7Z43 - chains BBB and RRR of the 8 polymer chains in the assembly; structure by X-ray diffraction, 3.12 A resolution.

[Chain BBB]
Protein: RNA-directed RNA polymerase catalytic subunit
Source organism: Influenza B virus
Notes: EC 2.7.7.48
UniProt: Q5V8Y6 (Q5V8Y6_9INFB); residue numbers follow UniProt; this construct covers 1-752
Amino-acid sequence (772 residues; row label = number of the first residue in the row; numbers below 1 keep their minus sign (Gly-8 is residue -8)):
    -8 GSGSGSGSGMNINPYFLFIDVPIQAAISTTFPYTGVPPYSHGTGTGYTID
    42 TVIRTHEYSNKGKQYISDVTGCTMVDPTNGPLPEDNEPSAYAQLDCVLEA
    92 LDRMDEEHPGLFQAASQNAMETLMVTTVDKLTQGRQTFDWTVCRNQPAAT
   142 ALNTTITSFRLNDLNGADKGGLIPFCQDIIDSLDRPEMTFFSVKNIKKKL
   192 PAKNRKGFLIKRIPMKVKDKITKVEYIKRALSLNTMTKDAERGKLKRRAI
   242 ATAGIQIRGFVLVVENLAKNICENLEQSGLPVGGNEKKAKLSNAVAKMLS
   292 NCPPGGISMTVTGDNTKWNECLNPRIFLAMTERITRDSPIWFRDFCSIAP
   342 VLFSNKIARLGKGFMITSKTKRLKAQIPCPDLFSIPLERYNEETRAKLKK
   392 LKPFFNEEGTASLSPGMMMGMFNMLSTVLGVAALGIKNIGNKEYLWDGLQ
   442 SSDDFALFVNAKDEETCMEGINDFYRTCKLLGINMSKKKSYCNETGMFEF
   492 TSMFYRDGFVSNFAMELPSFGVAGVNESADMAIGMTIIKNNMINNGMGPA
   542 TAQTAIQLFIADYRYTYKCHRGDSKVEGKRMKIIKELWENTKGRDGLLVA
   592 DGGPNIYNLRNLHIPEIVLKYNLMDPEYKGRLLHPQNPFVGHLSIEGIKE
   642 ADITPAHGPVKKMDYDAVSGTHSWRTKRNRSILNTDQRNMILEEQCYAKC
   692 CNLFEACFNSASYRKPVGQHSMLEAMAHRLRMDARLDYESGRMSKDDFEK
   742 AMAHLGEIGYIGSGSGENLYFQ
Disordered / not traced: -8 to -1, 750-763
Differences from the reference sequence: expression tag (-8 to 0, 753-763)

[Chain RRR]
Molecule: 18-nt RNA strand
Sequence (18 nucleotides; row label = number of the first residue in the row):
     1 UAUACCUCUGCUUCUGCU

[Interface between chain BBB and chain RRR]
Pairs across the interface - 34 pairs, chain BBB then chain RRR:
  Arg126(BBB) - G16(RRR)  sugar contact
  Arg126(BBB) - C17(RRR)  hydrogen bond to the phosphate
  Gln127(BBB) - U15(RRR)  phosphate contact
  Gln127(BBB) - G16(RRR)  hydrogen bond to the phosphate
  Asn136(BBB) - C14(RRR)  sugar contact
  Asn136(BBB) - U15(RRR)  sugar contact
  Asn225(BBB) - C14(RRR)  sugar contact
  Met227(BBB) - C14(RRR)  sugar contact
  Met227(BBB) - U15(RRR)  sugar contact
  Met227(BBB) - G16(RRR)  sugar contact
  Thr228(BBB) - U15(RRR)  base contact
  Lys229(BBB) - G16(RRR)  base contact
  Asp230(BBB) - U15(RRR)  hydrogen bond to the base
  Ile241(BBB) - G16(RRR)  base contact
  Ala242(BBB) - G16(RRR)  sugar contact
  Thr243(BBB) - G16(RRR)  hydrogen bond to the sugar
  Arg249(BBB) - G16(RRR)  hydrogen bond to the phosphate
  Arg249(BBB) - C17(RRR)  salt bridge to the phosphate
  Met410(BBB) - G16(RRR)  hydrogen bond to the base
  Met412(BBB) - C17(RRR)  hydrogen bond to the sugar
  Asn414(BBB) - C17(RRR)  base contact
  Pro650(BBB) - C17(RRR)  base contact
  Asn670(BBB) - G10(RRR)  sugar contact
  Asn670(BBB) - U12(RRR)  hydrogen bond to the phosphate
  Arg671(BBB) - U9(RRR)  salt bridge to the phosphate
  Arg671(BBB) - G10(RRR)  hydrogen bond to the phosphate
  Ser672(BBB) - U9(RRR)  hydrogen bond to the sugar
  Ser672(BBB) - G10(RRR)  sugar contact
  Ser672(BBB) - U12(RRR)  hydrogen bond to the phosphate
  Asn675(BBB) - C8(RRR)  hydrogen bond to the sugar
  Asn675(BBB) - U9(RRR)  hydrogen bond to the sugar
  Thr676(BBB) - U13(RRR)  phosphate contact
  Gln678(BBB) - U12(RRR)  sugar contact
  Gln678(BBB) - U13(RRR)  phosphate contact
Other interface residues (no listed pair), chain BBB (32 interface residues in all): Gly125, Arg135, Thr226, Ala244, Glu256, Gly352, Lys353, Gly411, Arg669, Ile673
Other interface residues (no listed pair), chain RRR (10 interface residues in all): C11

[Overview]
32 residues of chain BBB face 10 of chain RRR across their interface, with 13 hydrogen bonds and 2 salt
bridges. Polar pairs include Asp230(BBB)-U15(RRR), Met410(BBB)-G16(RRR) and Thr243(BBB)-G16(RRR).
Chain BBB is RNA-directed RNA polymerase catalytic subunit (Influenza B virus) and chain RRR is an 18-nt RNA
strand; the structure, Influenza B polymerase with Pol II pSer5 CTD peptide mimic bound in site 1B and 2B, was
determined by X-ray diffraction (same publication as 7Z42).
